9CA7 - chains T and Z of the 20 polymer chains in the assembly; structure by electron microscopy, 3.35 A resolution.

Chain T:
Name: Histone H2B 1.1
From: Xenopus laevis
Reference sequence: P02281 (H2B11_XENLA); residues 1-125 here correspond to UniProt positions 2-126 (UniProt number = residue number + 1)
Sequence (125 residues; each row starts with the number of its first residue):
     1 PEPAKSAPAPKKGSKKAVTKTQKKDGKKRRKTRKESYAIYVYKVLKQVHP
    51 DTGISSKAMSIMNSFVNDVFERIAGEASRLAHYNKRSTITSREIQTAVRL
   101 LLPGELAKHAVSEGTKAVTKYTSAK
Disordered / not traced: 1-30
Construct notes: conflict Thr32 (Ser33 in P02281)
Curated features (UniProtKB/Swiss-Prot):
  - modified residue: Lys5 (N6-acetyllysine), Lys12 (N6-acetyllysine), Ser14 (Phosphoserine), Lys15 (N6-acetyllysine), Lys20 (N6-acetyllysine)
  - glycosylation: Ser112 (O-linked (GlcNAc) serine)
  - cross-link: Lys120 (Glycyl lysine isopeptide (Lys-Gly) (interchain with G-Cter in ubiquitin))

Chain Z:
Molecule: 285-nt DNA strand
Sequence (285 nucleotides; numbered -105 to 179; the number before each row is that of its first residue; numbers below 1 keep their minus sign (DG-105 is residue -105)):
  -105 GCCAGTGAATTCGAGCTCGGTACCCGGGGATCACAGGATGTACATATCTG
   -55 ACAGCTGCCTGGAGACTAGGGAGTAATCCCCTTGGCGGTTAAAACGCGGG
    -5 GGACAGCGCGTAGCTGCGTTTAAGCGGTGCTAGAGCTGTCTACGACCAAT
    45 TGAGCGGCCTGCGCACCGGGATTCTCCAGCAGGGCTTCCCACGTGCGCAG
    95 CAGGACGCAGCGCTGCCTGAAACTCGCGCCGCGAGGAGAGGGAGGACGAA
   145 CGCGCCCCCACCCCCTTATATAGGCGCCCTTCGAT
Disordered / not traced: -105 to -51, 71-179

Chain T / chain Z interface:
Contacting residue pairs (10; chain T residue first):
  Lys31(T) - DG51(Z)  salt bridge to the phosphate
  Thr32(T) - DG50(Z)  phosphate contact
  Arg33(T) - DG50(Z)  phosphate contact
  Lys34(T) - DC49(Z)  sugar contact
  Lys34(T) - DG50(Z)  hydrogen bond to the phosphate
  Glu35(T) - DC49(Z)  phosphate contact
  Ser36(T) - DC49(Z)  phosphate contact
  Ile39(T) - DG48(Z)  phosphate contact
  Tyr40(T) - DG48(Z)  hydrogen bond to the phosphate
  Lys43(T) - DG48(Z)  salt bridge to the phosphate

In short:
9 residues of chain T face 4 of chain Z across their interface, with 2 hydrogen bonds and 2 salt bridges.
Polar contacts include Lys34(T)-DG50(Z), Tyr40(T)-DG48(Z) and Lys31(T)-DG51(Z).
Here chain T is Histone H2B 1.1 (Xenopus laevis) and chain Z is a 285-nt DNA strand. Entry 9CA7 (Cryo-EM
structure of human SRCAP-nucleosome complex in the fully-engaged state (composite structure)) was determined
by electron microscopy.
